PDB entry 3ARL | X-ray diffraction, 1.81 A resolution | chain A

== Chain A ==
Protein: Hemoglobin V
From: Tokunagayusurika akamusi
UniProtKB: Q7M422 (Q7M422_9DIPT); residues 1-152 here = UniProt positions 1-152
Chain sequence (152 residues; each row starts with the number of its first residue):
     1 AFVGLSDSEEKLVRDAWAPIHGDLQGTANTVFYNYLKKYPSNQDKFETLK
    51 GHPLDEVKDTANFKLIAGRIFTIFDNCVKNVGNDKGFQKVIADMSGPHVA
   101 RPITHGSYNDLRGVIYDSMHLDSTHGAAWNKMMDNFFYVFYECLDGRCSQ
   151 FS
Disulfides: Cys-143/Cys-148
Ion coordination: heme Fe near His-98 (its only coordinating residue here)
Ligand contacts: heme (HEM): Tyr-35, Asn-42, Lys-45, Phe-46, Arg-69, Ile-70, Ile-73, Phe-74, Met-94, Pro-97, His-98, Arg-101, Ile-103, Ser-107, Tyr-108, Leu-111, Phe-136, Phe-137

== Overview ==
Bound to chain A: heme.
Chain A is Hemoglobin V (Tokunagayusurika akamusi); the structure, Cl- binding hemoglobin component V form
Propsilocerus akamusi under 500 mM NaCl at pH 5.5, was determined by X-ray diffraction together with 3ARJ and
3ARK from the same study.
